PDB entry 5HBI | X-ray diffraction, 1.60 A resolution | chains A and B

# Chain A (and B)
Protein: Hemoglobin
Source organism: Scapharca inaequivalvis
Notes: chain B of this document is another copy of the same molecule, construct and numbering; everything in this record applies to it too
UniProtKB: P02213 (GLB1_SCAIN); residues 1-146 here = UniProt positions 1-146
Amino-acid sequence (146 residues; row label = number of the first residue in the row):
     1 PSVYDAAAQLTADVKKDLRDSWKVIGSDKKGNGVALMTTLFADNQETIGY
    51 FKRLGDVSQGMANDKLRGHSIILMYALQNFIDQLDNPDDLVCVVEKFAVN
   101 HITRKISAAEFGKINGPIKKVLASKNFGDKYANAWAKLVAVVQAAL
Not modelled in the structure: 1
Construct notes: engineered mutation Ile72 (Thr in P02213)
UniProt features mapped onto this chain:
  - binding site (heme b): His101

# Interface between chain A and chain B
Contacting residue pairs - 34 pairs, chain A then chain B:
  Lys30(A) - Asp89(B)  salt bridge
  Arg53(A) - Lys96(B)
  Asp64(A) - Cys92(B)
  Arg67(A) - Asp88(B)
  Arg67(A) - Asp89(B)  salt bridge
  Arg67(A) - Cys92(B)
  Gly68(A) - Cys92(B)
  Ile71(A) - Asn79(B)
  Ile71(A) - Gln83(B)
  Ile71(A) - Val93(B)  hydrophobic
  Ile72(A) - Asn79(B)
  Ile72(A) - Lys96(B)
  Ile72(A) - Phe97(B)  hydrophobic
  Tyr75(A) - Asn79(B)
  Tyr75(A) - Asp82(B)  hydrogen bond
  Tyr75(A) - Gln83(B)  hydrogen bond
  Asn79(A) - Ile71(B)
  Asn79(A) - Ile72(B)
  Asn79(A) - Tyr75(B)
  Asp82(A) - Tyr75(B)  hydrogen bond
  Gln83(A) - Ile71(B)
  Gln83(A) - Tyr75(B)  hydrogen bond
  Asn86(A) - Lys30(B)
  Asp88(A) - Arg67(B)  hydrogen bond (backbone-side chain)
  Asp89(A) - Lys30(B)  salt bridge
  Asp89(A) - Arg67(B)  salt bridge
  Cys92(A) - Asp64(B)
  Cys92(A) - Arg67(B)
  Cys92(A) - Gly68(B)  hydrogen bond (side chain-backbone)
  Val93(A) - Ile71(B)  hydrophobic
  Val93(A) - Ile72(B)
  Lys96(A) - Arg53(B)
  Lys96(A) - Ile72(B)
  Phe97(A) - Ile72(B)  hydrophobic
Interface residues without a listed pair, chain A (21 interface residues in all): Gln78, Glu95, Val99
Interface residues without a listed pair, chain B (20 interface residues in all): Gln78, Asn86, Val99

# Summary
The interface between chain A and chain B involves 21 residues on one side and 20 on the other, with 6
hydrogen bonds and 4 salt bridges. Among the polar pairs are Lys30(A)-Asp89(B), Arg67(A)-Asp89(B) and
Tyr75(A)-Asp82(B). From UniProt: heme b-binding residue His101(A) on chain A.
Chain A and chain B are both Hemoglobin (Scapharca inaequivalvis); the structure, Scapharca dimeric
hemoglobin, mutant T72I, co-liganded form, was determined by X-ray diffraction (same publication as 4HBI, 6HBI
and 7HBI).
